PDB entry 2X0I | X-ray diffraction, 2.91 A resolution | chain A

# Chain A
Molecule: Malate dehydrogenase
Source organism: Archaeoglobus fulgidus dsm 4304
Notes: EC 1.1.1.37
UniProt: O08349 (MDH_ARCFU); the construct has insertions or renumbered stretches relative to UniProt, so the offset changes along the chain: 22-70 = UniProt 1-49; 72-81 = UniProt 52-61; 85-103 = UniProt 64-82; 105-131 = UniProt 83-109; 5 more segments
Chain sequence (294 residues; row label = number of the first residue in the row; note: 24 numbers in that range are skipped by the numbering (no residue carries them; nothing is unmodelled there); a row labelled like 71A-71B holds insertion residues (71A, then the next letters in order)):
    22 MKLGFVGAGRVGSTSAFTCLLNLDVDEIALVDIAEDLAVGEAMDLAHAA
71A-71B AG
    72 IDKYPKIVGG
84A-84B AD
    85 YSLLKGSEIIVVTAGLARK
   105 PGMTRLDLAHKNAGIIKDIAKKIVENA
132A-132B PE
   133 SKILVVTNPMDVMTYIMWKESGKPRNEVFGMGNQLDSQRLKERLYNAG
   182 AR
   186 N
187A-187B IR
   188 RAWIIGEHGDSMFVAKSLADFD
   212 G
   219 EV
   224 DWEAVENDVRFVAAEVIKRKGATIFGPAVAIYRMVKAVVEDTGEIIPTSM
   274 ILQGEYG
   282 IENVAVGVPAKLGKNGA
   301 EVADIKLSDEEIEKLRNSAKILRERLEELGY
UniProt features mapped onto this chain:
  - active site: His195 (Proton acceptor)
  - binding site (NAD(+)): Gly28 to Gly33, Asp53, Asn116, Val138 to Asn140
  - binding site (substrate): Arg102, Arg109, Asn140, Arg171
Ligand contacts: NADH (NAI; 1,4-dihydronicotinamide adenine dinucleotide): Val27, Gly28, Ala29, Gly30, Arg31, Val32, Gly33, Asp53, Ile54, Ala55, Leu58, Tyr85, Thr97, Ala98, Gly99, Leu100, Ala101, Ile119, Val138, Thr139, Asn140, Met142, Met163, Gly164, Leu167, His195, Thr246, Pro250

# Summary
Bound to chain A: NADH. From UniProt: active-site residue His195, 11 NAD+-binding residues and 4
substrate-binding residues.
Chain A is Malate dehydrogenase (Archaeoglobus fulgidus dsm 4304); the structure, 2.9 A resolution structure
of malate dehydrogenase from archaeoglobus fulgidus in complex with NADH, was determined by X-ray diffraction
together with 2X0J from the same study.
